4GPI - chains B and C; structure by X-ray diffraction, 2.08 A resolution.

[Chain B (and C)]
Protein: Phosphoglycerate mutase 1
Organism: Homo sapiens
Notes: EC 3.1.3.13, 5.4.2.1, 5.4.2.4; chain C of this document is another copy of the same molecule, construct and numbering; everything in this record applies to it too
UniProtKB: P18669 (PGAM1_HUMAN); residue numbers follow UniProt; this construct covers 1-254
Sequence (262 residues; row label = number of the first residue in the row):
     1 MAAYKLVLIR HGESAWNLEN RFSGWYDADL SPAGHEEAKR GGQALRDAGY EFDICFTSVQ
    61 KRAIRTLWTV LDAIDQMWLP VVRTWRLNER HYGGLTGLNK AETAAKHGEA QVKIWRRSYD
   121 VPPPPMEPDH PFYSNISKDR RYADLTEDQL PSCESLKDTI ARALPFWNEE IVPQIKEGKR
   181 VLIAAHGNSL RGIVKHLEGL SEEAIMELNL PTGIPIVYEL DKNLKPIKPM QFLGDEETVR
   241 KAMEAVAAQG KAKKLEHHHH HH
Disordered / not traced: 1-2, 243-262 (chain C: 1, 237-262)
Sequence notes: expression tag (255-262)
Curated features (UniProtKB/Swiss-Prot):
  - active site: His11 (Tele-phosphohistidine intermediate), Glu89 (Proton donor/acceptor)
  - binding site (substrate): Arg10 to Asn17, Ser23, Gly24, Arg62, Glu89 to Tyr92, Lys100, Arg116, Arg117, Gly187, Asn188
  - site: His186 (Transition state stabilizer)
  - modified residue: Ser14 (Phosphoserine), Ser23 (Phosphoserine), Tyr26 (Phosphotyrosine), Ser31 (Phosphoserine), Lys106 (N6-acetyllysine), Ser118 (Phosphoserine), Lys251 (N6-acetyllysine), Lys253 (N6-acetyllysine), Lys254 (N6-acetyllysine)
What the authors report for this chain:
  - contacts within the chain: Ser14-Glu19 (hydrogen bond), Glu19-Ser23 (hydrogen bond), Trp16-Tyr26
  - post-translational modification sites: Tyr26
  - mutagenesis - Y26F, Y92F: abolished catalytic activity
  - mutagenesis - Y133F: unchanged catalytic activity on rFGFR1
  - mutagenesis - Y26F: decreased growth
  - mutagenesis - Y26F: decreased binding to 2,3-BPG analogue

[Chain B / chain C interface]
Pairs across the interface (38):
  Glu51(B) - Arg140(C)  salt bridge
  Phe52(B) - Arg140(C)  hydrogen bond (backbone-side chain)
  Asp53(B) - Arg140(C)  salt bridge
  Val59(B) - Trp78(C)
  Lys61(B) - Asp75(C)  salt bridge
  Ile64(B) - Met77(C)
  Ile64(B) - Trp78(C)  hydrophobic
  Arg65(B) - Asp72(C)  salt bridge
  Arg65(B) - Met77(C)  hydrogen bond
  Trp68(B) - Trp68(C)
  Trp68(B) - Met77(C)  hydrophobic
  Asp72(B) - Arg65(C)  salt bridge
  Asp75(B) - Lys61(C)  salt bridge
  Gln76(B) - Arg140(C)  hydrogen bond
  Met77(B) - Ile64(C)
  Met77(B) - Arg65(C)
  Met77(B) - Trp68(C)  hydrophobic
  Met77(B) - Arg83(C)  hydrogen bond (backbone-side chain)
  Trp78(B) - Val59(C)
  Trp78(B) - Ile64(C)  hydrophobic
  Trp78(B) - Arg83(C)
  Trp78(B) - Arg140(C)
  Trp78(B) - Arg141(C)
  Leu79(B) - Arg83(C)  hydrogen bond (backbone-side chain)
  Val81(B) - Val81(C)
  Val81(B) - Arg83(C)
  Arg83(B) - Met77(C)  hydrogen bond (side chain-backbone)
  Arg83(B) - Trp78(C)
  Arg83(B) - Leu79(C)  hydrogen bond (side chain-backbone)
  Arg83(B) - Val81(C)
  Arg140(B) - Glu51(C)  salt bridge
  Arg140(B) - Phe52(C)  hydrogen bond (side chain-backbone)
  Arg140(B) - Asp53(C)  salt bridge
  Arg140(B) - Gln76(C)  hydrogen bond
  Arg140(B) - Trp78(C)
  Arg140(B) - Arg180(C)
  Arg141(B) - Trp78(C)
  Arg180(B) - Arg140(C)
Interface residues without a listed pair, chain B (21 interface residues in all): Leu71, Pro80
Interface residues without a listed pair, chain C (21 interface residues in all): Leu71, Pro80

[Summary]
The chain B/chain C interface involves 21 residues from each chain, with 9 hydrogen bonds and 8 salt bridges.
Among the polar pairs are Glu51(B)-Arg140(C), Asp53(B)-Arg140(C) and Lys61(B)-Asp75(C). The paper reports that
Y26F and Y92F of chain B abolish catalytic activity; a modification site at Tyr26(B).
Chain B and chain C are both Phosphoglycerate mutase 1 (Homo sapiens); the structure, Crystal structure of
human B type phosphoglycerate mutase, was determined by X-ray diffraction, deposited together with 4GPZ.
